3FVU - chains A and B; structure by X-ray diffraction, 1.55 A resolution.

# Chain A (and B)
Protein: Kynurenine--oxoglutarate transaminase 1
Source organism: Homo sapiens
Notes: EC 2.6.1.7, 2.6.1.64, 4.4.1.13; chain B of this document is another copy of the same molecule, construct and numbering; everything in this record applies to it too
UniProt: Q16773 (KAT1_HUMAN); residues 1-422 here = UniProt positions 1-422
Chain sequence (422 residues; each row starts with the number of its first residue):
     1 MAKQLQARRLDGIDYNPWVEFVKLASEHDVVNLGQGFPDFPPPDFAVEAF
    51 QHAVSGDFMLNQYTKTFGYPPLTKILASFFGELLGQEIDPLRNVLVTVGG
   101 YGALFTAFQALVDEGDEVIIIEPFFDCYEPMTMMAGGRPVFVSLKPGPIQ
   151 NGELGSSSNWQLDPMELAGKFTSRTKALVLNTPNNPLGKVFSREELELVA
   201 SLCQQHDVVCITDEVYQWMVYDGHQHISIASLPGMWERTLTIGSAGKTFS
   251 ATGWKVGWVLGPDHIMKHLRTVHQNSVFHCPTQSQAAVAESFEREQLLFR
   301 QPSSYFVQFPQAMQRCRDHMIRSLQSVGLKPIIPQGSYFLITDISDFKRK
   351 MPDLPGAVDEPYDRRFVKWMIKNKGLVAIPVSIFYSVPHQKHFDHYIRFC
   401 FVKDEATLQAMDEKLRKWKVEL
Not modelled in the structure: 1-3
Modified positions: K247 ((2S)-2-amino-6-[[3-hydroxy-2-methyl-5-(phosphonooxymethyl)pyridin-4-yl]methylideneamino]hexanoic acid; LLP)
Metal / ion sites: Na+ near H206 (its only coordinating residue here)
Residues lining bound ligands:
  - 1H-indol-3-ylacetic acid (IAC), molecule 1: W18, G34, G36, Y101, F125, N185, K247, K255, F339, R398
  - 1H-indol-3-ylacetic acid (IAC), molecule 2: Y63, F278, H279
Swiss-Prot annotation at these positions:
  - binding site (substrate): G36, N185, R398
  - modified residue: K247 (N6-(pyridoxal phosphate)lysine)
What the authors report for this chain:
  - binding site for 1H-indol-3-ylacetic acid: W18, G34, G36, Y63, Y101, F125, N185, F278, H279, R398
  - binding site for glycerol: F37
  - Na+ coordination: H206
  - conformationally variable residues (helix shift, side-chain flip): N16 to D29, Y101

# Interface between chain A and chain B
Contacting residue pairs (153; chain A residue first):
  Q4(A) with K176(B)
  L5(A) with L111(B); K176(B), hydrogen bond (backbone-side chain); V209(B), hydrophobic; H264(B); I265(B), hydrophobic
  Q6(A) with A110(B); H268(B)
  A7(A) with Q109(B); A110(B), hydrogen bond (backbone-backbone); V112(B); D113(B)
  R8(A) with D113(B), salt bridge; E114(B)
  R9(A) with Q109(B), hydrogen bond (side chain-backbone); V112(B), hydrogen bond (side chain-backbone); A135(B), hydrogen bond (side chain-backbone)
  L10(A) with A110(B); H268(B); V272(B), hydrophobic
  I13(A) with T271(B); Q274(B), hydrogen bond (backbone-side chain); N275(B), hydrogen bond (backbone-side chain)
  D14(A) with T271(B); Q274(B), hydrogen bond (backbone-side chain)
  Y15(A) with Q274(B)
  N16(A) with Q274(B); F278(B)
  F37(A) with Q62(B); Y63(B), hydrophobic
  P38(A) with M59(B); Q62(B)
  D39(A) with F58(B); M59(B)
  F40(A) with F58(B); Q62(B)
  P41(A) with F58(B)
  P42(A) with N61(B)
  V47(A) with V54(B)
  F50(A) with F50(B), hydrophobic; V54(B), hydrophobic; Q283(B)
  Q51(A) with V54(B), hydrogen bond (side chain-backbone); S55(B)
  V54(A) with V47(B); F50(B), hydrophobic; Q51(B), hydrogen bond (backbone-side chain); V54(B), hydrophobic
  S55(A) with Q51(B)
  F58(A) with D39(B); F40(B), hydrophobic; P41(B)
  M59(A) with F37(B), hydrophobic; P38(B); D39(B)
  N61(A) with P42(B); A251(B); T252(B), hydrogen bond (backbone-backbone); G253(B), hydrogen bond (backbone-backbone); W254(B), hydrogen bond
  Q62(A) with F37(B); P38(B); F40(B); S250(B); A251(B); T252(B), hydrogen bond; G253(B)
  Y63(A) with F37(B), hydrophobic; K247(B); T252(B), hydrogen bond (backbone-side chain); G253(B); K255(B)
  K65(A) with V22(B)
  T66(A) with V19(B)
  V98(A) with V98(B), hydrophobic; V277(B), hydrophobic
  Y101(A) with Q274(B), hydrogen bond (side chain-backbone); N275(B); S276(B); V277(B); F278(B), hydrophobic
  G102(A) with S276(B)
  F105(A) with F105(B), hydrophobic; N275(B); S276(B)
  F108(A) with R9(B)
  Q109(A) with A7(B); R9(B), hydrogen bond (backbone-side chain); M134(B)
  A110(A) with Q6(B); A7(B), hydrogen bond (backbone-backbone); L10(B)
  L111(A) with L5(B)
  V112(A) with A7(B); R9(B), hydrogen bond (backbone-side chain)
  D113(A) with A7(B); R8(B), salt bridge
  E114(A) with R8(B), hydrogen bond (backbone-side chain)
  P130(A) with N275(B)
  M131(A) with N275(B)
  M134(A) with Q109(B)
  A135(A) with R9(B), hydrogen bond (backbone-side chain)
  K176(A) with Q4(B), hydrogen bond (side chain-backbone); L5(B), hydrogen bond (side chain-backbone)
  V209(A) with L5(B), hydrophobic
  K247(A) with Y63(B)
  S250(A) with Q62(B)
  A251(A) with N61(B); Q62(B)
  T252(A) with N61(B), hydrogen bond (backbone-backbone); Q62(B), hydrogen bond; Y63(B), hydrogen bond (side chain-backbone)
  G253(A) with N61(B), hydrogen bond (backbone-backbone); Q62(B); Y63(B); P281(B); T282(B), hydrogen bond (backbone-backbone)
  W254(A) with N61(B), hydrogen bond; P281(B); Q283(B), hydrogen bond
  K255(A) with Y63(B); V277(B), hydrogen bond (side chain-backbone); H279(B)
  H264(A) with L5(B)
  I265(A) with L5(B), hydrophobic
  H268(A) with Q6(B); L10(B)
  T271(A) with I13(B); D14(B)
  V272(A) with L10(B), hydrophobic
  Q274(A) with I13(B), hydrogen bond (side chain-backbone); D14(B), hydrogen bond (side chain-backbone); N16(B); Y101(B), hydrogen bond (backbone-side chain)
  N275(A) with I13(B), hydrogen bond (side chain-backbone); Y101(B); F105(B); P130(B); M131(B)
  S276(A) with Y101(B); G102(B); F105(B)
  V277(A) with Y101(B); K255(B), hydrogen bond (backbone-side chain)
  F278(A) with N16(B); W18(B), hydrophobic; Y101(B), hydrophobic
  H279(A) with K255(B)
  P281(A) with G253(B); W254(B)
  T282(A) with G253(B), hydrogen bond (backbone-backbone)
  Q283(A) with F50(B); W254(B), hydrogen bond
Interface residues without a listed pair, chain A (72 interface residues in all): V22, G36, F67, G136, C280
Interface residues without a listed pair, chain B (72 interface residues in all): Y15, G36, K65, F108, G136, C280

# Summary
Chain A and chain B each contribute 72 residues to their interface; the contacts include 38 hydrogen bonds and
2 salt bridges. Polar contacts include R8(A)-D113(B), L5(A)-K176(B) and R9(A)-Q109(B). Chain A binds
1H-indol-3-ylacetic acid. The paper reports a binding site for 1H-indol-3-ylacetic acid at W18(A), G34(A) and
G36(A) among others; a binding site for glycerol at F37(A).
Both chains are Kynurenine--oxoglutarate transaminase 1 (Homo sapiens). Entry 3FVU (Crystal Structure of Human
Kynurenine Aminotransferase I in Complex with Indole-3-acetic Acid) was determined by X-ray diffraction,
deposited together with 3FVS and 3FVX.
